Entry 2PKR (X-ray diffraction, 2.40 A resolution); this record covers chains P and Q of the 4 polymer chains in the assembly.

== Chain P (and Q) ==
Name: Glyceraldehyde-3-phosphate dehydrogenase Aor
From: Spinacia oleracea
Notes: EC 1.2.1.13; chain Q of this document is another copy of the same molecule, construct and numbering; everything in this record applies to it too
Reference sequence: P19866 (G3PA_SPIOL); the construct lacks a stretch of the UniProt sequence and is renumbered around it, so the offset changes along the chain: 0-18 = UniProt 66-84; 19-34 = UniProt 87-102; 36-60 = UniProt 103-127; 61-122 = UniProt 129-190; 2 more segments
Chain sequence (365 residues; each row starts with the number of its first residue; note: 2 numbers in that range are skipped by the numbering (no residue carries them; nothing is unmodelled there); a row labelled like 18A-18B holds insertion residues (18A, then the next letters in order); numbering starts at 0):
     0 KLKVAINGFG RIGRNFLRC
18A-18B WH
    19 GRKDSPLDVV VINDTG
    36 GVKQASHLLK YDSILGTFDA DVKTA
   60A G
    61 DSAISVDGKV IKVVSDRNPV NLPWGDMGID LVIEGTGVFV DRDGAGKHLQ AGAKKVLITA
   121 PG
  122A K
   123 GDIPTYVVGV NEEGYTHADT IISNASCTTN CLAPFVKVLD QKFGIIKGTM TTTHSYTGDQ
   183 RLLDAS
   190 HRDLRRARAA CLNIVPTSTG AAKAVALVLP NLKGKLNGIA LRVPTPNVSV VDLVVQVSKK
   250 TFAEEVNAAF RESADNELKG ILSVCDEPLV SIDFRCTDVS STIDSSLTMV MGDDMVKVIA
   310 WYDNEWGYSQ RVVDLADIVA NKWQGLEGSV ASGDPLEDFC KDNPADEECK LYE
Unresolved in the structure: 335-362
Ligand contacts: NADPH (NDP; NADPH dihydro-nicotinamide-adenine-dinucleotide phosphate): Asn-6, Gly-7, Phe-8, Gly-9, Arg-10, Ile-11, Gly-12, Asn-31, Thr-33, Asp-76, Arg-77, Gly-95, Thr-96, Gly-97, Val-98, Phe-99, Thr-119, Ala-120, Cys-149, Thr-179, Asn-313, Glu-314, Tyr-317
UniProt features mapped onto this chain:
  - active site: Cys-149 (Nucleophile)
  - binding site (NADP(+)): Arg-10, Ile-11, Asp-32, Arg-77, Asn-313
  - binding site (D-glyceraldehyde 3-phosphate): Ser-148 to Thr-150, Thr-179, Arg-195, Thr-208, Gly-209, Arg-231
  - site: His-176 (Activates thiol group during catalysis)
What the authors report for this chain:
  - binding site for sulfate ion: Ser-148, Thr-150, Thr-208, Gly-209
  - binding site for NADPH: Arg-77, Ser-188
  - catalytic residues: Cys-149, His-176 (citing earlier work)

== Chain P / chain Q interface ==
Disulfides between the chains: Cys-200(P)/Cys-200(Q)
Contacting residue pairs - 62 pairs, chain P then chain Q:
  Arg-10(P) / Asp-186(Q)
  Arg-13(P) / Asp-186(Q)  hydrogen bond (side chain-backbone)
  Gln-39(P) / Ser-188(Q)
  Gln-39(P) / His-190(Q)  hydrogen bond (side chain-backbone)
  Gln-39(P) / Arg-191(Q)
  Gln-39(P) / Leu-193(Q)
  His-42(P) / Leu-193(Q)
  Leu-43(P) / Ala-187(Q)
  Leu-43(P) / Ser-188(Q)
  Leu-43(P) / Ala-196(Q)  hydrophobic
  Leu-43(P) / Arg-197(Q)
  Tyr-46(P) / Asp-186(Q)
  Tyr-46(P) / Arg-197(Q)
  Asp-47(P) / Asp-186(Q)
  Asp-47(P) / Arg-197(Q)
  Ser-48(P) / Asp-186(Q)  hydrogen bond (backbone-side chain)
  Ser-48(P) / Arg-197(Q)  hydrogen bond
  Ser-48(P) / Ala-198(Q)
  Ser-48(P) / Asn-202(Q)  hydrogen bond
  Ile-49(P) / Leu-185(Q)  hydrophobic
  Tyr-178(P) / Leu-184(Q)  hydrophobic
  Tyr-178(P) / Leu-185(Q)
  Tyr-178(P) / Cys-200(Q)
  Thr-179(P) / Leu-184(Q)
  Thr-179(P) / Leu-185(Q)
  Gln-182(P) / Leu-184(Q)
  Leu-184(P) / Tyr-178(Q)  hydrophobic
  Leu-184(P) / Arg-183(Q)
  Leu-184(P) / Ala-199(Q)  hydrophobic
  Leu-184(P) / Cys-200(Q)  hydrophobic
  Leu-185(P) / Ile-49(Q)  hydrophobic
  Leu-185(P) / Tyr-178(Q)
  Leu-185(P) / Thr-179(Q)
  Leu-185(P) / Pro-235(Q)
  Leu-185(P) / Glu-314(Q)
  Asp-186(P) / Arg-10(Q)
  Asp-186(P) / Arg-13(Q)  hydrogen bond (backbone-side chain)
  Asp-186(P) / Tyr-46(Q)
  Asp-186(P) / Asp-47(Q)
  Asp-186(P) / Ser-48(Q)  hydrogen bond
  Ala-187(P) / Arg-13(Q)
  Ala-187(P) / Leu-43(Q)
  Ser-188(P) / Gln-39(Q)
  His-190(P) / Gln-39(Q)  hydrogen bond (backbone-side chain)
  Arg-191(P) / Gln-39(Q)
  Leu-193(P) / Gln-39(Q)
  Leu-193(P) / His-42(Q)
  Ala-196(P) / Leu-43(Q)  hydrophobic
  Arg-197(P) / Leu-43(Q)
  Arg-197(P) / Tyr-46(Q)
  Arg-197(P) / Asp-47(Q)
  Arg-197(P) / Ser-48(Q)  hydrogen bond
  Ala-198(P) / Ser-48(Q)
  Cys-200(P) / Tyr-178(Q)
  Cys-200(P) / Leu-184(Q)  hydrophobic
  Cys-200(P) / Cys-200(Q)  disulfide
  Leu-201(P) / Tyr-178(Q)
  Leu-201(P) / Pro-235(Q)  hydrophobic
  Asn-202(P) / Ser-48(Q)  hydrogen bond
  Pro-235(P) / Leu-185(Q)
  Pro-235(P) / Leu-201(Q)  hydrophobic
  Glu-314(P) / Leu-185(Q)
Also at the interface, not in a pair above, chain P (32 interface residues in all): Gly-34, Lys-38, Gly-180, Ala-199
Also at the interface, not in a pair above, chain Q (31 interface residues in all): Gly-180, Gln-182

== Overview ==
32 residues of chain P and 31 residues of chain Q are in contact, with 1 disulfide bond and 10 hydrogen bonds.
Among the polar pairs are Arg-13(P)/Asp-186(Q), Gln-39(P)/His-190(Q) and Ser-48(P)/Asp-186(Q). Bound to chain
P: NADPH. The paper reports catalytic residues Cys-149(P) and His-176(P); a binding site for sulfate ion at
Ser-148(P), Thr-150(P) and Thr-208(P) among others.
Both chains are Glyceraldehyde-3-phosphate dehydrogenase Aor (Spinacia oleracea). Entry 2PKR (Crystal
structure of (A+CTE)4 chimeric form of photosyntetic glyceraldehyde-3-phosphate dehydrogenase, complexed with
NADP) was determined by X-ray diffraction together with 2PKQ from the same study.
